Entry 4M5Z (X-ray diffraction, 2.25 A resolution); this record covers chains A and L of the 3 polymer chains in the assembly.

== Chain A ==
Protein: Hemagglutinin HA1 chain
Source organism: Influenza A virus
UniProt: G8XMJ2 (G8XMJ2_9INFA); the construct lacks a stretch of the UniProt sequence, so the offset changes along the chain: 55-83 = UniProt 63-91; 84-95 = UniProt 93-104; 96-125 = UniProt 106-135; 126-133 = UniProt 139-146; 1 more segments
Amino-acid sequence (223 residues; numbered 55 to 271 plus 6 insertion-coded residues; the number before each row is that of its first residue; a row labelled like 125A-125C holds insertion residues (125A, then the next letters in order)):
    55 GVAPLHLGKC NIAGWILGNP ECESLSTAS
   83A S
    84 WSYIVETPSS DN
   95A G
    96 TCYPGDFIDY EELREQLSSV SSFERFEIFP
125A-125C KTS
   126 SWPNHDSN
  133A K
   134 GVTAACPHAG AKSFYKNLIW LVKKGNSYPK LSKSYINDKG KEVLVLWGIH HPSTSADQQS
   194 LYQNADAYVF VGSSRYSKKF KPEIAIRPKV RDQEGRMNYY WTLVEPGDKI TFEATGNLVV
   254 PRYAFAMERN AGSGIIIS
Disordered / not traced: 78-80, 91-92, 264-271
Disulfides: Cys64-Cys76, Cys97-Cys139
Reported in the primary citation:
  - specificity-determining residues: Lys133A, Asp190
  - mutagenesis - K222Q: abolished binding to 5J8 (citing earlier work)

== Chain L ==
Protein: Fab 5J8 light chain
Source organism: Homo sapiens
Notes: antibody fragment or engineered binder
Amino-acid sequence (214 residues; each row starts with the number of its first residue; note: 1 number in that range is skipped by the numbering (no residue carries it; nothing is unmodelled there); a row labelled like 95A-95B holds insertion residues (95A, then the next letters in order)):
     1 SYVLTQPPS
    11 VSVAPGETAR ISCGGNNIGT KVLHWYQQTP GQAPVLVVYD DSDRPSGIPE RFSGSNSGNT
    71 ATLTISRVEV GDEADYYCQV WDIST
95A-95B DQ
    96 AVFGGGTKLT V
  106A L
   107 GQPKAAPSVT LFPPSSEELQ ANKATLVCLI SDFYPGAVTV AWKADSSPVK AGVETTTPSK
   167 QSNNKYAASS YLSLTPEQWK SHRSYSCQVT HEGSTVEKTV APTECS
Disordered / not traced: 211-212
Disulfides: Cys23-Cys88, Cys134-Cys193

== How chain A and chain L interact ==
Contacting residue pairs (17):
  Lys133A(A) - Asp53(L)  salt bridge
  Ala137(A) - Thr30(L)
  Gly143(A) - Gly29(L)
  Gly143(A) - Thr30(L)
  Gly143(A) - Asn69(L)
  Ala144(A) - Gly29(L)
  Lys145(A) - Gly29(L)  hydrogen bond (backbone-backbone)
  Lys145(A) - Thr30(L)
  Lys145(A) - Lys31(L)  hydrogen bond (side chain-backbone)
  Lys145(A) - Val32(L)
  Lys145(A) - Asp51(L)  salt bridge
  Lys145(A) - Asn66(L)
  Lys222(A) - Ile93(L)  hydrogen bond (side chain-backbone)
  Lys222(A) - Ser94(L)
  Lys222(A) - Asp95A(L)  salt bridge
  Asp225(A) - Ile93(L)
  Asp225(A) - Ser94(L)
Interface residues without a listed pair, chain A (9 interface residues in all): Pro140, Gln226
Interface residues without a listed pair, chain L (13 interface residues in all): Asn27, Thr95
The authors on this interface:
  - specific contacts: Lys133A(A)-Asp53(L) (salt bridge), Lys145(A)-Asp51(L) (salt bridge), Lys145(A)-Gly29(L) (backbone contact), Lys222(A)-Asp95A(L) (salt bridge)
  - epitope / paratope residues, chain A: Lys133A(A), Lys145(A), Lys222(A)

== Overview ==
The interface between chain A and chain L involves 9 residues on one side and 13 on the other; the contacts
include 3 hydrogen bonds and 3 salt bridges. Among the polar pairs are Lys133A(A)-Asp53(L), Lys145(A)-Asp51(L)
and Lys222(A)-Asp95A(L). The paper describes salt bridges between Lys133A(A) and Asp53(L), Lys145(A) and
Asp51(L) and Lys222(A) and Asp95A(L); a backbone contact between Lys145(A) and Gly29(L). The paper reports
that K222Q of chain A abolishes binding to 5J8; epitope/paratope residues Lys133A(A), Lys145(A) and Lys222(A).
Chain A is Hemagglutinin HA1 chain (Influenza A virus) and chain L is Fab 5J8 light chain (Homo sapiens); the
structure, Crystal structure of broadly neutralizing antibody 5J8 bound to 2009 pandemic influenza
hemagglutinin, HA1 subunit, was determined by X-ray diffraction, deposited together with 4M4Y and 4M5Y.
